Entry 4YPR (X-ray diffraction, 2.59 A resolution); this record covers chains A and D of the 3 polymer chains in the assembly.

== Chain A ==
Name: A/G-specific adenine glycosylase
From: Geobacillus stearothermophilus
Notes: EC 3.2.2.-
UniProtKB: P83847 (P83847_GEOSE); residue numbers follow UniProt; this construct covers 1-366
Amino-acid sequence (369 residues; each row starts with the number of its first residue; numbers below 1 keep their minus sign (Gly-2 is residue -2)):
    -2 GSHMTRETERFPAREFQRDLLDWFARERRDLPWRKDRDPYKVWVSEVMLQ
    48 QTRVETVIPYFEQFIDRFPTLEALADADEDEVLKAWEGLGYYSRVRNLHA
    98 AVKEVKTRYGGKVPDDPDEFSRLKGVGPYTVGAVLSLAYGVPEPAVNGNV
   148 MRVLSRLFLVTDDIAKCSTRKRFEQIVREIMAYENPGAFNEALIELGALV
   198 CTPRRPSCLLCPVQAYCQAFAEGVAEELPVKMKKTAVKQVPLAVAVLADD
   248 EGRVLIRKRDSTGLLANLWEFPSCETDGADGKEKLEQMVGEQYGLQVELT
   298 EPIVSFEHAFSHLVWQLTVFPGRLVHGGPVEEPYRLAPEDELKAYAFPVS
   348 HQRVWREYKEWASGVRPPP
Unresolved in the structure: -2 to 5, 361-366
Sequence notes: expression tag (-2 to 0); engineered mutation Cys164 (Pro in P83847)
Curated features (UniProtKB/Swiss-Prot):
  - active site: Glu43 (Proton donor/acceptor)
  - binding site (DNA): Trp30, Arg31, Gln48, Thr49, Leu86 to Tyr88, Tyr126, Glu188, Ser308
  - binding site ([4Fe-4S] cluster): Cys198, Cys205, Cys208, Cys214
  - mutagenesis: Glu43 (E43Q: Loss of catalytic activity)
Bound ions: 4Fe-4S cluster Fe: Cys198, Cys205, Cys208, Cys214
Ligand contacts: 4Fe-4S cluster (SF4): Arg153, Leu154, Val197, Cys198, Pro203, Cys205, Cys208, Val210, Gln211, Cys214, Phe217, Ala222

== Chain D ==
Molecule: 11-nt DNA strand
Sequence (11 nucleotides; row label = number of the first residue in the row):
     1 AAGACGTGGAC
Modified / non-standard residues: 8OG (8-oxo-2'-deoxy-guanosine-5'-monophosphate) at position 6

== How chain A and chain D interact ==
Contacting residue pairs (34; chain A residue first):
  Gln48(A) - 8OG_6(D)  hydrogen bond to the base
  Thr49(A) - 8OG_6(D)  hydrogen bond to the base
  Arg50(A) - DG9(D)  hydrogen bond to the base
  Arg50(A) - DA10(D)  hydrogen bond to the sugar
  Glu52(A) - DG9(D)  phosphate contact
  Glu52(A) - DA10(D)  phosphate contact
  Thr53(A) - DG9(D)  sugar contact
  Gly85(A) - DT7(D)  sugar contact
  Leu86(A) - 8OG_6(D)  hydrogen bond to the base
  Gly87(A) - 8OG_6(D)  sugar contact
  Gly87(A) - DT7(D)  sugar contact
  Tyr88(A) - DC5(D)  hydrogen bond to the base
  Tyr88(A) - 8OG_6(D)  stacking on the base
  Tyr89(A) - 8OG_6(D)  hydrogen bond to the phosphate
  Tyr89(A) - DT7(D)  hydrogen bond to the phosphate
  Arg91(A) - 8OG_6(D)  base contact
  Cys164(A) - DA2(D)  hydrogen bond to the base
  Arg201(A) - DC11(D)  hydrogen bond to the phosphate
  Gly260(A) - DC5(D)  phosphate contact
  Leu261(A) - DC5(D)  hydrogen bond to the phosphate
  Leu261(A) - 8OG_6(D)  phosphate contact
  Leu262(A) - 8OG_6(D)  hydrogen bond to the phosphate
  His305(A) - DT7(D)  salt bridge to the phosphate
  Ala306(A) - DT7(D)  base contact
  Phe307(A) - 8OG_6(D)  base contact
  Phe307(A) - DT7(D)  base contact
  Ser308(A) - DC5(D)  base contact
  Ser308(A) - 8OG_6(D)  hydrogen bond to the base
  Ser308(A) - DT7(D)  base contact
  His309(A) - DA4(D)  sugar contact
  His309(A) - DC5(D)  salt bridge to the phosphate
  Pro345(A) - DT7(D)  phosphate contact
  Val346(A) - DT7(D)  hydrogen bond to the phosphate
  Val346(A) - DG8(D)  phosphate contact
Other interface residues (no listed pair), chain A (25 interface residues in all): Ser90, Ser347
Other interface residues (no listed pair), chain D (10 interface residues in all): DA1

== Summary ==
25 residues of chain A and 10 residues of chain D are in contact; the contacts include 14 hydrogen bonds, 2
salt bridges and 1 aromatic stacking contact. Among the polar pairs are Gln48(A)-8OG_6(D), Thr49(A)-8OG_6(D)
and Arg50(A)-DG9(D). Ligands of chain A: 4Fe-4S cluster.
Chain A is A/G-specific adenine glycosylase (Geobacillus stearothermophilus) and chain D is an 11-nt DNA
strand; the structure, Crystal Structure of D144N MutY bound to its anti-substrate, was determined by X-ray
diffraction, deposited together with 4YOQ and 4YPH.
